8EX5 - chain A; structure by electron microscopy, 3.47 A resolution.

# Chain A
Name: Sphingosine-1-phosphate transporter SPNS2
From: Homo sapiens
UniProtKB: Q8IVW8 (SPNS2_HUMAN); residues 103-549 here = UniProt positions 103-549
Amino-acid sequence (451 residues; row label = number of the first residue in the row):
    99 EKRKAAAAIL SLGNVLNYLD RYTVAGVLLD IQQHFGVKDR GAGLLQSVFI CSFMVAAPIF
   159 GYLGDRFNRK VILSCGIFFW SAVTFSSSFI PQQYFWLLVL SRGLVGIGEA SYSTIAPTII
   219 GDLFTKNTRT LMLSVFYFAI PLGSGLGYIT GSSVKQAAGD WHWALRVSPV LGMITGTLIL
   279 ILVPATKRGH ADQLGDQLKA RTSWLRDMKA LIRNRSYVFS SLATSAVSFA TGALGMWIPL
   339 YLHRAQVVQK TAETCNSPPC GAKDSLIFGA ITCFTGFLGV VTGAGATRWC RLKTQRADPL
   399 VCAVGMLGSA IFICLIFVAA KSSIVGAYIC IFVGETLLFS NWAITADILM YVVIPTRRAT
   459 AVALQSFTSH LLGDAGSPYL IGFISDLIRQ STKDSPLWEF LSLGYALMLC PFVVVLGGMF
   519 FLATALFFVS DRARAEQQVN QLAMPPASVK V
Disordered / not traced: 285-300, 349-359, 540-549
Construct notes: expression tag (99-102)
From the paper describing this entry:
  - contacts within the chain: F236-F375 (hydrophobic contact), Y246-G367 (hydrophobic contact)
  - mutagenesis - F236A, Y246A: unchanged expression

# In short
From the paper: F236A and Y246A leave expression unchanged; contacts within the chain involving F236, F375 and
Y246 among others.
Chain A is Sphingosine-1-phosphate transporter SPNS2 (Homo sapiens); the structure, Human S1P transporter
Spns2 in an outward-facing open conformation (state 4), was determined by electron microscopy together with
8EX4, 8EX6, 8EX7, 8EX8 and 8G92 from the same study.
